4GOP - chains A and B of the 4 polymer chains in the assembly; structure by X-ray diffraction, 3.10 A resolution.

# Chain A
Name: Putative uncharacterized protein
Organism: Ustilago maydis
UniProtKB: Q4P6U8 (Q4P6U8_USTMA); residues 1-114 here = UniProt positions 1-114
Sequence (114 residues; each row starts with the number of its first residue):
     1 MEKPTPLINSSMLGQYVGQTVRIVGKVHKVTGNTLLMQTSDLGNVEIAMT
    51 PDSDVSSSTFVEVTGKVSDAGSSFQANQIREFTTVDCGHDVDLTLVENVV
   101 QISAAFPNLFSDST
Unresolved in the structure: 86-89, 113-114

# Chain B
Name: Putative uncharacterized protein
Organism: Ustilago maydis
UniProtKB: Q4PBD4 (Q4PBD4_USTMA); residue numbers follow UniProt; this construct covers 40-175
Sequence (136 residues; row label = number of the first residue in the row):
    40 GKKAGNNTLRPVTIRQILNAEQPHPDAEFILDGAELGQLTFVAVVRNISR
    90 NATNVAYSVEDGTGQIEVRQWLDSSSDDSSKASEIRNNVYVRVLGTLKSF
   140 QNRRSISSGHMRPVIDYNEVMFHRLEAVHAHLQVTR
Unresolved in the structure: 40-45, 113-120
Construct notes: conflict V173 (Ala in Q4PBD4)
From the paper describing this entry:
  - binding site for the 32-nt DNA strand: W110, G134, S146

# Interface between chain A and chain B
Residue-residue contacts (47; chain A residue first):
  E2(A) with R54(B)
  P4(A) with R54(B); G101(B); T102(B)
  T5(A) with G101(B), hydrogen bond (backbone-backbone)
  L7(A) with M160(B), hydrophobic; R163(B)
  R22(A) with R85(B); E99(B), salt bridge; G101(B); Y129(B), hydrogen bond
  V24(A) with Y156(B)
  E62(A) with Y129(B), hydrogen bond; Y156(B), hydrogen bond
  Q78(A) with N127(B)
  I79(A) with N127(B), hydrogen bond (backbone-side chain)
  R80(A) with N127(B), hydrogen bond (side chain-backbone); V128(B); Y129(B)
  F82(A) with Y156(B), hydrophobic
  D90(A) with N157(B), hydrogen bond (backbone-side chain)
  V91(A) with N157(B)
  D92(A) with N157(B), hydrogen bond (backbone-side chain)
  L95(A) with M160(B), hydrophobic; L164(B), hydrophobic
  V96(A) with M160(B), hydrophobic
  V99(A) with M160(B), hydrophobic; R163(B); L164(B), hydrophobic
  I102(A) with L164(B), hydrophobic; V167(B), hydrophobic
  S103(A) with R163(B), hydrogen bond
  F106(A) with V167(B), hydrophobic
  N108(A) with H170(B)
  L109(A) with T52(B), hydrogen bond (backbone-side chain); R54(B); Q55(B); T102(B); A166(B); V167(B), hydrophobic; H170(B)
  F110(A) with T52(B); T102(B); R163(B); V167(B), hydrophobic
  S111(A) with R54(B)
  D112(A) with R54(B), salt bridge
Also at the interface, not in a pair above, chain A (27 interface residues in all): M1, T64
Also at the interface, not in a pair above, chain B (24 interface residues in all): N58, V83, D100, G103, Q104, L171

# Summary
27 residues of chain A face 24 of chain B across their interface; the contacts include 10 hydrogen bonds and 2
salt bridges. Among the polar pairs are R22(A)-E99(B), D112(A)-R54(B) and R22(A)-Y129(B). From the paper: a
binding site for the 32-nt DNA strand at W110(B), G134(B) and S146(B).
Chain A is Putative uncharacterized protein and chain B is Putative uncharacterized protein, both from
Ustilago maydis; the structure, Structure and Conformational Change of a Replication Protein A Heterotrimer
Bound to ssDNA, was determined by X-ray diffraction.
